PDB entry 5HCD | X-ray diffraction, 2.98 A resolution | chains A and D of the 4 polymer chains in the assembly

Chain A:
Protein: Complement C5
Source organism: Homo sapiens
UniProtKB: P01031 (CO5_HUMAN); numbering as in UniProt (aligned over 679-1676)
Amino-acid sequence (998 residues; numbered 679 to 1676; the number before each row is that of its first residue):
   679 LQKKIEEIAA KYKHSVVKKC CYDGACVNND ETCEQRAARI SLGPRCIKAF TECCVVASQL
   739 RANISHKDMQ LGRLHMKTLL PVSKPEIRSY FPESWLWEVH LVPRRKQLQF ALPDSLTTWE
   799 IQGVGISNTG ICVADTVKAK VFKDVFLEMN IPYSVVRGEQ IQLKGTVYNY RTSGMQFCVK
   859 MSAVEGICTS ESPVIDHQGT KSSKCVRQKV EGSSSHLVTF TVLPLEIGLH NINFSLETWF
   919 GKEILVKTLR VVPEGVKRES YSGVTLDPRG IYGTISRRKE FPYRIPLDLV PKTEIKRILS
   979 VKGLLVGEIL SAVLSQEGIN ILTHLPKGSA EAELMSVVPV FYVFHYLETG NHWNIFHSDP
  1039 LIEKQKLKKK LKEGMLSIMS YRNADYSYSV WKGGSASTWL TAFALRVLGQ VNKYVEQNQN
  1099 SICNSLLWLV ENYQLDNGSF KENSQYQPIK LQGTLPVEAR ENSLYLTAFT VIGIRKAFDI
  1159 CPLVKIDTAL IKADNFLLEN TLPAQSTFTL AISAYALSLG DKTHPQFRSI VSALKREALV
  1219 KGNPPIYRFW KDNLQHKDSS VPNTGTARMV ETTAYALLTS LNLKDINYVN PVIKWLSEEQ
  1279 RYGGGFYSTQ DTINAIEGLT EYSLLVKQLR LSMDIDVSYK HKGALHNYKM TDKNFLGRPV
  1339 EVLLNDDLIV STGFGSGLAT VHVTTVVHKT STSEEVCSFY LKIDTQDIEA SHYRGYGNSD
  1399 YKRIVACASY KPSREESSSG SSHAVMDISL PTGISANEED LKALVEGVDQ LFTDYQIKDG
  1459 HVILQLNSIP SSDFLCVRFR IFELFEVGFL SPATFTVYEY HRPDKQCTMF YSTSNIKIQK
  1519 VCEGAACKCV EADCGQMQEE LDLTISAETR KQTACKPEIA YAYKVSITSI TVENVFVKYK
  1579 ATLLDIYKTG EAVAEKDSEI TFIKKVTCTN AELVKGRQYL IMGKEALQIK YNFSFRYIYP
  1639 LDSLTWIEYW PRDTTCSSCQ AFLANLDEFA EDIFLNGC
Not modelled in the structure: 874-878, 1388-1399
Cystine bridges: Cys698-Cys724, Cys699-Cys731, Cys711-Cys732, Cys856-Cys883, Cys866-Cys1527, Cys1101-Cys1159, Cys1375-Cys1505, Cys1405-Cys1474, Cys1520-Cys1525, Cys1532-Cys1606, Cys1553-Cys1676, Cys1654-Cys1657
Covalent attachments: cysteine (CYS) linked to Cys704; N-acetylglucosamine (NAG) linked to Asn911
Ligand contacts: cysteine (CYS): Tyr700, Lys755, Ala1441
Reported in the primary citation:
  - conformationally variable residues: Arg751

Chain D:
Protein: Rhipicephalus microplus RaCI2
Source organism: Rhipicephalus microplus
Amino-acid sequence (80 residues; numbered -2 to 77; the number before each row is that of its first residue; numbers below 1 keep their minus sign (Gly-2 is residue -2)):
    -2 GPMEEANTTP ISVKDQCANV TCRRTVDNRG KRHIDGCPPG CLCVLKGPDS KDNLDGTCYL
    58 LATTPKSTTT STEQSFNMEE
Not modelled in the structure: -2 to 11, 61-77
Cystine bridges: Cys14-Cys38, Cys19-Cys40, Cys34-Cys55

Interface between chain A and chain D:
Contacting residue pairs (19; chain A residue first):
  Tyr1064(A) with Gly44(D); Asp46(D), hydrogen bond
  Asn1096(A) with Asp46(D)
  Gln1097(A) with Leu39(D)
  Asn1098(A) with Cys40(D); Val41(D); Leu42(D), hydrogen bond (side chain-backbone)
  Cys1101(A) with Leu39(D), hydrophobic; Val41(D), hydrophobic
  Asn1102(A) with Val41(D); Leu42(D), hydrogen bond (side chain-backbone)
  Leu1105(A) with Tyr56(D)
  Glu1109(A) with Tyr56(D), hydrogen bond
  Pro1160(A) with Leu58(D); Ala59(D), hydrogen bond (backbone-backbone)
  Leu1161(A) with Tyr56(D), hydrophobic
  Val1162(A) with Leu58(D); Ala59(D), hydrophobic
  Lys1163(A) with Tyr56(D)
Also at the interface, not in a pair above, chain A (15 interface residues in all): Arg1060, Ser1099, Cys1159
Also at the interface, not in a pair above, chain D (11 interface residues in all): Lys43, Leu57

Overview:
The interface between chain A and chain D involves 15 residues on one side and 11 on the other, with 5
hydrogen bonds. Polar pairs include Tyr1064(A)-Asp46(D), Asn1098(A)-Leu42(D) and Asn1102(A)-Leu42(D). Bound to
chain A: cysteine. N-acetylglucosamine is covalently linked to Asn911(A). The paper reports conformational
variability at Arg751(A).
Here chain A is Complement C5 (Homo sapiens) and chain D is Rhipicephalus microplus RaCI2 (Rhipicephalus
microplus). Entry 5HCD (Ternary complex of human Complement C5 with Ornithodoros moubata OmCI and
Rhipicephalus microplus RaCI2) was determined by X-ray diffraction, deposited together with 5HCC and 5HCE.
